9KNQ - chains A and B of the 5 polymer chains in the assembly; structure by electron microscopy, 3.00 A resolution.

Chain A:
Protein: RNA-directed RNA polymerase L
Organism: Measles virus strain Ichinose-B95a
Notes: EC 2.7.7.48, 3.6.1.-, 2.7.7.88, 2.1.1.375
Reference sequence: Q9WMB3 (L_MEASC); numbering as in UniProt (aligned over 1-2183)
Amino-acid sequence (2183 residues; row label = number of the first residue in the row):
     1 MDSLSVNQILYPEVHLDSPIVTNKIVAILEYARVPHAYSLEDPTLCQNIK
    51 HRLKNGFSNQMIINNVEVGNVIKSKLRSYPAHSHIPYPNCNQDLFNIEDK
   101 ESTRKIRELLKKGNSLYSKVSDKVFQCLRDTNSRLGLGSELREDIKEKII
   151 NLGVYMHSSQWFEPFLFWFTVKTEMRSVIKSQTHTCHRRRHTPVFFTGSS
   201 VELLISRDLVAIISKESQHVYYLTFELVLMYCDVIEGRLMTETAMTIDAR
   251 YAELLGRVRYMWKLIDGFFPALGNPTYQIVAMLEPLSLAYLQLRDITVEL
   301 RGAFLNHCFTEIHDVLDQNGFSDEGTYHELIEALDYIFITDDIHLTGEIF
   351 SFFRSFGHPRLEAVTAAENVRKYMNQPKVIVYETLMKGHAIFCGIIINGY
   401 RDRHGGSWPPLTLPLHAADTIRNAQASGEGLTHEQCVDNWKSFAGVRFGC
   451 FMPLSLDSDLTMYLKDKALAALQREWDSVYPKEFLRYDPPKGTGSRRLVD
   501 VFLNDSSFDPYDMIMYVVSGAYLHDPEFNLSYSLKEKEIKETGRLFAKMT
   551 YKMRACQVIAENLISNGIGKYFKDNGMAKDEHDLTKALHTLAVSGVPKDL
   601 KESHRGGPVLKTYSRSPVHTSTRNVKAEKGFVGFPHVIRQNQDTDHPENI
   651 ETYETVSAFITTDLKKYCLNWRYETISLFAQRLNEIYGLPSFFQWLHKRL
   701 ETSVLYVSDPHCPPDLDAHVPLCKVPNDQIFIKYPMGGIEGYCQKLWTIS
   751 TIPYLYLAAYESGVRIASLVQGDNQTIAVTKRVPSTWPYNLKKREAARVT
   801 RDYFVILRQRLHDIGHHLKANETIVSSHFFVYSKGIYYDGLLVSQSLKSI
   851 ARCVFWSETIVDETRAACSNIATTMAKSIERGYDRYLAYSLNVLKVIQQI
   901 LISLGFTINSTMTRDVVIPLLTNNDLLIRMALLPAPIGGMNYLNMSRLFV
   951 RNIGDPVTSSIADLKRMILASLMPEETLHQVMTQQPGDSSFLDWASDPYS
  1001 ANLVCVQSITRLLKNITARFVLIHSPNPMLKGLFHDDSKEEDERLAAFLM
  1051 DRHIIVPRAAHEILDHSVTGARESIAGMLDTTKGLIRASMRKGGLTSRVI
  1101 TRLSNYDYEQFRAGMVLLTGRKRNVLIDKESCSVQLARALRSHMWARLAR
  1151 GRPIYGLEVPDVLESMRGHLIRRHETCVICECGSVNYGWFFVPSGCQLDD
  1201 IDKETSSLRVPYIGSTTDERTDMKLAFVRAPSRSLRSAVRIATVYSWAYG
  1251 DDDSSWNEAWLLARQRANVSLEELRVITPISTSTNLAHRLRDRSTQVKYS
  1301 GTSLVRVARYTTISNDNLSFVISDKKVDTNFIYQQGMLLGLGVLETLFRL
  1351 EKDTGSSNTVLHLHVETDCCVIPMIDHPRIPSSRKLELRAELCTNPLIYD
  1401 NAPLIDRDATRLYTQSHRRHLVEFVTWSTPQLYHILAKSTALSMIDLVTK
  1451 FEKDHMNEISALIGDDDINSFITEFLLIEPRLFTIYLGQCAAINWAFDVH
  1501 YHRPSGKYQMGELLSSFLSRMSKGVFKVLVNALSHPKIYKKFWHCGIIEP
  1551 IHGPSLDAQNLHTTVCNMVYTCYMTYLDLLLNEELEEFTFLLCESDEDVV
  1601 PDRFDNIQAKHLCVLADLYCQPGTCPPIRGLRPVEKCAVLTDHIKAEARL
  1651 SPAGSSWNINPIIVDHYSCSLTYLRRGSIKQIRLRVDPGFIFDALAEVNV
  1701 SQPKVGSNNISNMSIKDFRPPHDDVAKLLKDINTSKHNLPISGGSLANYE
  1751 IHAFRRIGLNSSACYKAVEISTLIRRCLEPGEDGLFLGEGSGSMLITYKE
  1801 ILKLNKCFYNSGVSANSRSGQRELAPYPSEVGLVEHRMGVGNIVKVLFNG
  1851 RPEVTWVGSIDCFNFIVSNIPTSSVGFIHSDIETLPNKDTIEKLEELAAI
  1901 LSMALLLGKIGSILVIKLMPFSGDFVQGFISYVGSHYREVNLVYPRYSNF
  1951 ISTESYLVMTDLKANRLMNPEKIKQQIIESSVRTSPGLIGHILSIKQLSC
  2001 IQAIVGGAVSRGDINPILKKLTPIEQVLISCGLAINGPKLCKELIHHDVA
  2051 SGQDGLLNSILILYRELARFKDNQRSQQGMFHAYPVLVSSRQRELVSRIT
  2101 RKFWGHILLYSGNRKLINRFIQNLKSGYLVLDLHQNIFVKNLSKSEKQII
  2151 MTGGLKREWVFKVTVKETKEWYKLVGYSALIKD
Disordered / not traced: 1-6, 575-650, 1204-1227, 1286-1299, 1405-2183
Ion coordination: Zn2+ site 1: Cys1132, Cys1369, Cys1370; Zn2+ site 2: Cys1177, His1364

Chain B:
Protein: Phosphoprotein
Organism: Measles virus strain Ichinose-B95a
Reference sequence: Q9WMB4 (PHOSP_MEASC); residues 1-507 here = UniProt positions 1-507
Amino-acid sequence (507 residues; numbered 1 to 507; the number before each row is that of its first residue):
     1 MAEEQARHVKNGLECIRALKAEPIGSLAVEEAMAAWSEISDNPGQDRATC
    51 KEEEAGSSGLSKPCLSAIGSTEGGAPRIRGQGSGESDDDAETLGIPSRNL
   101 QASSTGLQCYHVYDHSGEAVKGIQDADSIMVQSGLDGDSTLSGGDDESEN
   151 SDVDIGEPDTEGYAITDRGSAPISMGFRASDVETAEGGEIHELLKLQSRG
   201 NNFPKLGKTLNVPPPPNPSRASTSETPIKKGTDARLASFGTEIASLLTGG
   251 ATQCARKSPSEPSGPGAPAGNVPECVSNAALIQEWTPESGTTISPRSQNN
   301 EEGGDYYDDELFSDVQDIKTALAKIHEDNQKIISKLESLLLLKGEVESIK
   351 KQINRQNISISTLEGHLSSIMIAIPGLGKDPNDPTADVELNPDLKPIIGR
   401 DSGRALAEVLKKPVASRQLQGMTNGRTSSRGQLLKEFQLKPIGKKVSSAV
   451 GFVPDTGPASRSVIRSIIKSSRLEEDRKRYLMTLLDDIKGANDLAKFHQM
   501 LMKIIMK
Disordered / not traced: 1-328, 381-507
UniProt features mapped onto this chain:
  - region (Interaction with the L polymerase): Ser361 to Leu377, Pro396 to Leu410
  - modified residue (Phosphoserine): Ser86, Ser151

Chain A / chain B interface:
Contacting residue pairs (19):
  Asn375(A) with Gly376(B); Leu377(B)
  Pro377(A) with Ile374(B)
  Lys378(A) with Ala373(B); Ile374(B), hydrogen bond (backbone-backbone)
  Val379(A) with Ile372(B)
  Ile380(A) with Met371(B); Ile372(B), hydrogen bond (backbone-backbone)
  Val381(A) with Met371(B), hydrophobic
  Tyr382(A) with Ile370(B), hydrogen bond (backbone-backbone)
  Lys441(A) with Glu364(B), salt bridge; Ser368(B)
  Arg672(A) with Ile374(B)
  Glu674(A) with Ile374(B)
  Glu701(A) with Gly378(B)
  Tyr734(A) with Gly378(B); Lys379(B)
  Met736(A) with Gly376(B); Gly378(B)
Other interface residues (no listed pair), chain A (16 interface residues in all): Met374, Gln376, Lys733
Other interface residues (no listed pair), chain B (12 interface residues in all): Pro375

Overview:
16 residues of chain A face 12 of chain B across their interface; the contacts include 3 hydrogen bonds and 1
salt bridge. Polar contacts include Lys441(A)-Glu364(B), Lys378(A)-Ile374(B) and Ile380(A)-Ile372(B).
Cys1132(A), Cys1369(A) and Cys1370(A) form the Zn2+ site 1.
Here chain A is RNA-directed RNA polymerase L and chain B is Phosphoprotein, both from Measles virus strain
Ichinose-B95a. Entry 9KNQ (Measles virus L-P complex in apo state) was determined by electron microscopy,
deposited together with 9KNT, 9KNV and 9KNZ.
